PDB entry 8DEK | X-ray diffraction, 2.50 A resolution | chains B and A

== Chain B (and A) ==
Name: NPCBM/NEW2 domain-containing protein
Organism: Akkermansia muciniphila
Notes: chain A of this document is another copy of the same molecule, construct and numbering; everything in this record applies to it too
UniProt: A0A8F1DJZ3 (A0A8F1DJZ3_9BACT); residues 19-458 here correspond to UniProt positions 42-481 (UniProt number = residue number + 23)
Sequence (441 residues; row label = number of the first residue in the row):
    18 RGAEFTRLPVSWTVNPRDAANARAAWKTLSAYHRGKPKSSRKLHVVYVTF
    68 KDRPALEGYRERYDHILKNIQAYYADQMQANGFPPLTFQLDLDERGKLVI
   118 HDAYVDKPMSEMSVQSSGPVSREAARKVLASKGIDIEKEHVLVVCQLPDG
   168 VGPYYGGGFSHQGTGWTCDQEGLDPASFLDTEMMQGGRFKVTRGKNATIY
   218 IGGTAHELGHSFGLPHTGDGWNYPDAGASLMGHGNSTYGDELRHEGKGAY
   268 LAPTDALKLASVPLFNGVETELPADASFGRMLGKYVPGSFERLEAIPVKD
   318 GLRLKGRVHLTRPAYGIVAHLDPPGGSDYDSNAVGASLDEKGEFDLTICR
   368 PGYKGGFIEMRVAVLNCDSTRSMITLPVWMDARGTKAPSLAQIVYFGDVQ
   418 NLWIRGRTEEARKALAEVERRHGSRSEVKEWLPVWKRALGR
Differences from the reference sequence: expression tag (18)
Metal / ion sites: Zn2+: H223, H227, H233
Reported in the primary citation:
  - mutagenesis - Y171A, Y217A: abolished catalytic activity
  - mutagenesis - E224A: abolished catalytic activity on FRET peptide
  - mutagenesis - D166A: abolished catalytic activity on IgA-hinge FRET peptide

== How chain B and chain A interact ==
Pairs across the interface (28; chain B residue first):
  D166(B) - D166(A)
  D166(B) - R205(A)  salt bridge
  Y171(B) - G203(A)  hydrogen bond (backbone-backbone)
  Y171(B) - G204(A)
  Y171(B) - R205(A)
  Y171(B) - K207(A)  hydrogen bond (backbone-side chain)
  M200(B) - S344(A)
  M200(B) - Y346(A)  hydrophobic
  G203(B) - Y171(A)  hydrogen bond (backbone-backbone)
  G204(B) - Y171(A)
  R205(B) - D166(A)  salt bridge
  R205(B) - Y171(A)
  R205(B) - N213(A)  hydrogen bond
  R205(B) - I216(A)
  R205(B) - Y217(A)
  F206(B) - F206(A)  hydrophobic
  F206(B) - I216(A)  hydrophobic
  K207(B) - Y171(A)  hydrogen bond (side chain-backbone)
  K207(B) - E224(A)  salt bridge
  K207(B) - N252(A)
  K207(B) - Y346(A)
  N213(B) - R205(A)
  I216(B) - R205(A)
  Y217(B) - R205(A)
  E224(B) - K207(A)  salt bridge
  N252(B) - K207(A)
  Y346(B) - M200(A)  hydrophobic
  Y346(B) - K207(A)
Interface residues without a listed pair, chain B (17 interface residues in all): G169, P170, S344
Interface residues without a listed pair, chain A (18 interface residues in all): G169, P170, H223

== In short ==
Chain B and chain A form an interface of 17 and 18 residues respectively, with 5 hydrogen bonds and 4 salt
bridges. Polar contacts include D166(B)-R205(A), K207(B)-E224(A) and Y171(B)-K207(A). H223(B), H227(B) and
H233(B) coordinate Zn2+. From the paper: Y171A and Y217A of chain B abolish catalytic activity; E224A of chain
B abolishes catalytic activity on FRET peptide.
Chain B and chain A are both NPCBM/NEW2 domain-containing protein (Akkermansia muciniphila); the structure,
The structure of the glycopeptidase catalytic domain including the linker of Amuc_1438, was determined by
X-ray diffraction (same publication as 8DF2).
